Entry 4N7L (X-ray diffraction, 2.85 A resolution); this record covers chains H and L of the 3 polymer chains in the assembly.

[Chain H]
Protein: Reaction center protein H chain
Source organism: Rhodobacter sphaeroides
Notes: engineered mutation(s): L214H
Reference sequence: P0C0Y7 (RCEH_RHOSH); residues 11-251 here = UniProt positions 11-251
Amino-acid sequence (241 residues; numbered 11 to 251; the number before each row is that of its first residue):
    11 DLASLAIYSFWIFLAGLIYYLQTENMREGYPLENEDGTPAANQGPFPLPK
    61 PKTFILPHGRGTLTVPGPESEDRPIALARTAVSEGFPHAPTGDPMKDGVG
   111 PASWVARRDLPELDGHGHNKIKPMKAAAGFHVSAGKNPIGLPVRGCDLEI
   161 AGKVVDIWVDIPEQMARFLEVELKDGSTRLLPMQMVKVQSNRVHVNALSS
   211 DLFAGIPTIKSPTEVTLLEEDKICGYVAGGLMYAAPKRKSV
Small-molecule neighbours: glucosyl-galactosyl diacyl-glycerol (GGD; nonadec-10-enoic acid 2-[3,4-dihydroxy-6-hydroxymethyl-5-(3,4,5-trihydroxy-6-hydroxymethyl-tetrahydro-pyran-2-yloxy)-tetrahydro-pyran-2-yloxy] -1-octadec-9-enoyloxymethyl-ethyl ester): Ile28, Gln32, Tyr40, Leu42, Asn52, Gln53, Gly54, Pro55, Phe56, Glu94

[Chain L]
Protein: Reaction center protein L chain
Source organism: Rhodobacter sphaeroides
Reference sequence: P0C0Y8 (RCEL_RHOSH); residues 1-281 here correspond to UniProt positions 2-282 (UniProt number = residue number + 1)
Amino-acid sequence (281 residues; row label = number of the first residue in the row):
     1 ALLSFERKYRVPGGTLVGGNLFDFWVGPFYVGFFGVATFFFAALGIILIA
    51 WSAVLQGTWNPQLISVYPPALEYGLGGAPLAKGGLWQIITICATGAFVSW
   101 ALREVEICRKLGIGYHIPFAFAFAILAYLTLVLFRPVMMGAWGYAFPYGI
   151 WTHLDWVSNTGYTYGNFHYNPAHMIAISFFFTNALALALHGALVLSAANP
   201 EKGKEMRTPDHEDTFFRDLVGYSIGTLGIHRLGLLLSLSAVFFSALCMII
   251 TGTIWFDQWVDWWQWWVKLPWWANIPGGING
Bound ions: Zn ion site 1 near His153 (its only coordinating residue here); Zn ion site 2 near His173 (its only coordinating residue here); Fe ion: His190, His230 (shared with 3 residues of chain M)
Small-molecule neighbours:
  - 2GO ([methyl 9-acetyl-14-ethyl-20-hydroxy-4,8,13,18-tetramethyl-3-{3-oxo-3-[(3,7,11,15-tetramethylhexadec-2-en-1-yl)oxy]propyl}-3,4,20,21-tetradehydrophorbine-21-carboxylatato(2-)-kappa~4~N~23~,N~24~,N~25~,N~26~]zinc), molecule 1: Thr38, Phe41, Ala42, Gly45, Ile49, Ile89, Cys92, Ala93, Ala96, Phe97, Trp100, Glu104, Ile117, Ala120, Phe121, Phe123, Ala124, Tyr128, Phe146, Tyr148, Gly149, Ile150, His153, Phe180, Ser237, Leu238, Val241
  - 2GO, molecule 2: Ile46, Tyr128, Leu131, Phe146, Ile150, Trp151, His153, Leu154, Trp156, Val157
  - 2GO, molecule 3: Phe97, Phe121, Ala124, Ile125, Ala127, Tyr128, Leu131, Trp156, Val157, Ser158, Thr160, Gly161, Tyr162, Asn166, Phe167, His168, His173, Ala176, Ile177, Phe180, Phe181, Ser244, Ala245, Cys247, Met248
  - 2GO, molecule 4: Val157, Tyr162, His168, Phe181
  - 2GO, molecule 5: His168, His173, Met174, Ile177, Ser178, Phe181, Thr182
  - 2GO, molecule 6: Phe181, Ala184, Leu185, Ala188, Leu189, Leu219, Val220
  - glucosyl-galactosyl diacyl-glycerol (GGD; nonadec-10-enoic acid 2-[3,4-dihydroxy-6-hydroxymethyl-5-(3,4,5-trihydroxy-6-hydroxymethyl-tetrahydro-pyran-2-yloxy)-tetrahydro-pyran-2-yloxy] -1-octadec-9-enoyloxymethyl-ethyl ester): Ala1, Val26, Gly27, Pro28, Phe29
  - heptane-1,2,3-triol (HTO), molecule 1: Leu44, Ile88, Ile91, Cys92
  - heptane-1,2,3-triol (HTO), molecule 2: Trp86, Gln87, Thr90, Ile91, Thr94, Leu133, Trp142
  - 1,2-diacyl-sn-glycero-3-phosphocholine (PC1): Val220, Gly221, Tyr222
  - ubiquinone-10 (U10), molecule 1: Phe29, Tyr30, Val31, Gly35, Thr38, Phe39, Trp100, Arg103
  - ubiquinone-10 (U10), molecule 2: Thr182, Leu185, Ala186, Leu189, His190, Leu193, Val194, Glu212, Asp213, Phe216, Tyr222, Ser223, Ile224, Gly225, Thr226, Ile229, Leu232

[Chain H / chain L interface]
Contacting residue pairs (68; chain H residue first):
  Gly39(H) with Leu3(L); Ser4(L), hydrogen bond (backbone-backbone); Phe5(L)
  Tyr40(H) with Leu3(L), hydrophobic
  Leu42(H) with Ala1(L), hydrophobic; Leu2(L); Leu3(L), hydrophobic
  Glu43(H) with Ala1(L); Leu2(L), hydrogen bond (backbone-backbone); Ser4(L)
  Glu45(H) with Arg7(L)
  Ala50(H) with Ala1(L), hydrophobic
  Lys62(H) with Asn199(L), hydrogen bond
  Phe64(H) with Ala198(L); Met206(L), hydrophobic
  Ile65(H) with Gly203(L); Lys204(L); Glu205(L); Met206(L), hydrogen bond (backbone-backbone)
  Leu66(H) with Met206(L), hydrophobic
  Pro67(H) with Glu205(L); Met206(L)
  His68(H) with Glu205(L)
  Glu79(H) with Ser4(L), hydrogen bond
  Glu81(H) with Ser4(L); Phe5(L); Lys8(L), salt bridge
  Arg83(H) with Lys8(L)
  Leu87(H) with Arg7(L); Lys8(L); Val11(L), hydrophobic
  Ala88(H) with Arg7(L)
  Arg89(H) with Arg7(L)
  Gly95(H) with Phe24(L); Trp25(L), hydrogen bond (backbone-backbone)
  Pro97(H) with Arg10(L); Val11(L); Pro12(L); Asp23(L); Trp25(L)
  His98(H) with Arg7(L); Arg10(L), hydrogen bond (backbone-backbone); Val11(L); Pro12(L)
  Val109(H) with Lys8(L)
  Gly110(H) with Lys8(L), hydrogen bond (backbone-backbone); Tyr9(L); Val11(L)
  Pro111(H) with Val11(L); Lys110(L); Gly112(L)
  Ser113(H) with Lys8(L); Tyr9(L)
  Trp114(H) with Lys8(L)
  Asp124(H) with Asp210(L)
  Gly125(H) with Thr208(L); Asp210(L), hydrogen bond (backbone-side chain)
  Pro172(H) with Asp210(L); Asp213(L)
  Glu173(H) with Pro209(L); Thr226(L), hydrogen bond
  Ala238(H) with Gly112(L)
  Met242(H) with Pro12(L); Gly13(L); Gly14(L); Arg109(L); Lys110(L)
  Tyr243(H) with Val11(L)
Also at the interface, not in a pair above, chain H (42 interface residues in all): Glu38, Ile85, Glu94, Phe96, Ala99, Pro100, Val115, Lys130, Met175
Also at the interface, not in a pair above, chain L (32 interface residues in all): Leu111, Leu227

[In short]
The interface between chain H and chain L involves 42 residues on one side and 32 on the other; the contacts
include 10 hydrogen bonds and 1 salt bridge. Among the polar pairs are Glu81(H)-Lys8(L), Lys62(H)-Asn199(L)
and Glu79(H)-Ser4(L).
Chain H is Reaction center protein H chain and chain L is Reaction center protein L chain, both from
Rhodobacter sphaeroides; the structure, Zinc Substituted Reaction Center M(L214H) Variant of Rhodobacter
sphaeroides, was determined by X-ray diffraction, deposited together with 4N7K.
